4PRP - chains A and E of the 5 polymer chains in the assembly; structure by X-ray diffraction, 2.50 A resolution.

== Chain A ==
Protein: MHC class I antigen
From: Homo sapiens
UniProtKB: C5MK56 (C5MK56_HUMAN); residues 1-276 here correspond to UniProt positions 25-300 (UniProt number = residue number + 24)
Amino-acid sequence (276 residues; numbered 1 to 276; the number before each row is that of its first residue):
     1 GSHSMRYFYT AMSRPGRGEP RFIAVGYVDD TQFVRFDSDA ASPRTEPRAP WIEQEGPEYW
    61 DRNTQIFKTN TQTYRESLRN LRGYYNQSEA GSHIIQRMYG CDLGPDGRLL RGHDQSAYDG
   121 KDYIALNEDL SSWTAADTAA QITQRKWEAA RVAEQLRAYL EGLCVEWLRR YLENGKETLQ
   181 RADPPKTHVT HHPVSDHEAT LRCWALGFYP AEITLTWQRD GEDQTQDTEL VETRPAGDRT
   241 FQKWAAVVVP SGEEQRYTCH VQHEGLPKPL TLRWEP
Disulfides: C101-C164

== Chain E ==
Protein: TK3 TCR beta chain
From: Homo sapiens
Amino-acid sequence (241 residues; each row starts with the number of its first residue; note: 13 numbers in that range are skipped by the numbering (no residue carries them; nothing is unmodelled there)):
     1 DSGVTQTPKH LITATGQRVT LRCSPRSGDL S
    39 VYWYQQSLDQ GLQFLIQYYN GEE
    66 RAKGNIL
    74 ERFSAQQF
    83 PDLHSELNLS SLELGDSALY FCASSARSGE LFFGEGSRLT VLEDLKNVFP PEVAVFEPSE
   143 AEISHTQKAT LVCLATGFYP DHVELSWWVN GKEVHSGVCT DPQPLKEQPA LNDSRYALSS
   203 RLRVSATFWQ NPRNHFRCQV QFYGLSENDE WTQDRAKPVT QIVSAEAWGR AD
Disulfides: C23-C104, C155-C220

== How chain A and chain E interact ==
Pairs across the interface - 10 pairs, chain A then chain E:
  T69(A) with R66(E)
  Q72(A) with E60(E); E61(E); R66(E), hydrogen bond
  T73(A) with R66(E)
  E76(A) with Y57(E)
  A149(A) with R109(E); S110(E)
  A150(A) with R109(E)
  R151(A) with S110(E)

== In short ==
The interface between chain A and chain E involves 7 residues on one side and 6 on the other; the contacts
include 1 hydrogen bond. The hydrogen-bonded pair is Q72(A)-R66(E).
Chain A is MHC class I antigen and chain E is TK3 TCR beta chain, both from Homo sapiens; the structure,
Crystal structure of TK3 TCR-HLA-B*35:01-HPVG-Q5 complex, was determined by X-ray diffraction together with
4PR5, 4PRA, 4PRB, 4PRD, 4PRE, 4PRH, 4PRI and 4PRN from the same study.
